Entry 3CRX (X-ray diffraction, 2.50 A resolution); this record covers chains C and B of the 6 polymer chains in the assembly.

== Chain C ==
Molecule: 35-nt DNA strand
Sequence (35 nucleotides; row label = number of the first residue in the row):
     1 TATAAGTTCGTATAGCATACATTATACGAATTTAT

== Chain B ==
Name: Cre recombinase
Source organism: Enterobacteria phage P1
UniProtKB: P06956 (RECR_BPP1); residue numbers follow UniProt; this construct covers 1-343
Chain sequence (343 residues; row label = number of the first residue in the row):
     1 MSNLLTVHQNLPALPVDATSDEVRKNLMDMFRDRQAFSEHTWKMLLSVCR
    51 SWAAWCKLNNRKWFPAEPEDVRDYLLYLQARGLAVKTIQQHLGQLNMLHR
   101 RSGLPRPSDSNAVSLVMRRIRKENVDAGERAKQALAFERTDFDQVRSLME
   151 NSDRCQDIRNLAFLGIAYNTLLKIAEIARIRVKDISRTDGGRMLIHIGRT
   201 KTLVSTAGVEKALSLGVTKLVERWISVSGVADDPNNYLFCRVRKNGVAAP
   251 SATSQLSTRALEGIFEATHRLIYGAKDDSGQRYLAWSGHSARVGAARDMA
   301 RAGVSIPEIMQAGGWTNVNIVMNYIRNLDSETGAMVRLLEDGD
Unresolved in the structure: 1-18, 342-343
Construct notes: engineered mutation Lys173 (Arg in P06956)
Curated features (UniProtKB/Swiss-Prot):
  - active site: His289, Arg292, Trp315, Tyr324 (O-(3'-phospho-DNA)-tyrosine intermediate)

== Chain C / chain B interface ==
Contacting residue pairs - 53 pairs, chain C then chain B:
  DT3(C) with Lys244(B), hydrogen bond to the base
  DA4(C) with Lys244(B), base contact
  DA5(C) with Arg154(B), salt bridge to the phosphate; Gln156(B), phosphate contact; Val242(B), sugar contact; Arg243(B), sugar contact; Lys244(B), sugar contact
  DG6(C) with Gln156(B), hydrogen bond to the phosphate; Arg159(B), salt bridge to the phosphate; Arg241(B), phosphate contact; Val242(B), hydrogen bond to the phosphate
  DT7(C) with Arg241(B), sugar contact; Leu256(B), phosphate contact; Ser257(B), hydrogen bond to the phosphate; Ala260(B), phosphate contact
  DT8(C) with Ser257(B), base contact; Arg259(B), base contact
  DC9(C) with Arg259(B), base contact
  DG10(C) with Arg50(B), sugar contact
  DT11(C) with Lys43(B), base contact; Met44(B), base contact; Ser47(B), hydrogen bond to the phosphate; Arg50(B), salt bridge to the phosphate
  DA12(C) with Met44(B), base contact; Arg81(B), salt bridge to the phosphate; Leu83(B), phosphate contact; Thr87(B), sugar contact; Arg282(B), hydrogen bond to the base
  DT13(C) with Met44(B), base contact; Leu83(B), phosphate contact; Ala84(B), hydrogen bond to the phosphate; Lys86(B), sugar contact; Thr87(B), hydrogen bond to the phosphate; Gln90(B), hydrogen bond to the base; Arg282(B), hydrogen bond to the sugar
  DA14(C) with Lys86(B), phosphate contact; Gln90(B), base contact; Ala131(B), phosphate contact; Lys132(B), hydrogen bond to the phosphate; Tyr283(B), sugar contact
  DG15(C) with Lys86(B), base contact; His289(B), sugar contact; Tyr324(B), hydrogen bond to the phosphate
  DC16(C) with Arg292(B), salt bridge to the phosphate; Trp315(B), hydrogen bond to the phosphate; Ile320(B), phosphate contact
  DA17(C) with Lys201(B), phosphate contact; Thr202(B), phosphate contact; Gly314(B), phosphate contact; Thr316(B), hydrogen bond to the phosphate
  DT18(C) with Thr202(B), phosphate contact; Leu203(B), phosphate contact; Asn317(B), base contact
Interface residues without a listed pair, chain C (17 interface residues in all): DA2
Interface residues without a listed pair, chain B (41 interface residues in all): His91, Arg130, Gln133, Cys240, Gln255

== Overview ==
Chain C and chain B form an interface of 17 and 41 residues respectively, with 14 hydrogen bonds and 5 salt
bridges. Among the polar pairs are DT3(C)-Lys244(B), DA12(C)-Arg282(B) and DT13(C)-Gln90(B). From UniProt: 4
active-site residues on chain B.
Chain C is a 35-nt DNA strand and chain B is Cre recombinase (Enterobacteria phage P1); the structure, Cre
recombinase/DNA complex intermediate I, was determined by X-ray diffraction together with 2CRX from the same
study.
